6MJP - chains C and G of the 5 polymer chains in the assembly; structure by X-ray diffraction, 2.85 A resolution.

[Chain C]
Molecule: Lipopolysaccharide export system protein LptC
Source organism: Vibrio cholerae
Reference sequence: A0A085S5D1 (A0A085S5D1_VIBCL); numbering as in UniProt (aligned over 1-187)
Chain sequence (191 residues; row label = number of the first residue in the row):
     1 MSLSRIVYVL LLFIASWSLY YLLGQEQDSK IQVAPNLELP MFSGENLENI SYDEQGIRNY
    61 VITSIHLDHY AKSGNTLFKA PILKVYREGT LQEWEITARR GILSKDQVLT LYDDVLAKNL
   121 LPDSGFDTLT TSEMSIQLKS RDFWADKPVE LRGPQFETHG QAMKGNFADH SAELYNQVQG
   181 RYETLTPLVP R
Unresolved in the structure: 1, 176-191
Sequence notes: expression tag (188-191)

[Chain G]
Molecule: LPS export ABC transporter permease LptG
Source organism: Vibrio cholerae
Reference sequence: A0A0H6JG76 (A0A0H6JG76_VIBCL); numbering as in UniProt (aligned over 1-356)
Chain sequence (356 residues; row label = number of the first residue in the row):
     1 MFKILDWYIG RTIVATTALV LVTFVGLSGI IKYVEQLRKV GEGSYDLLQA LLFVVLSIPR
    61 DVEMFFPMAA LLGALIGLGA LASSSELVVM QAAGFSKLDI GLSVLKTAIP LMIIVTLLGE
   121 WGAPQAQKMA RDMRAFATSG GAIMSVRTGV WARDANDFIF IAKVENEHLY GLNLWRFDEN
   181 KKLSTVIFSE QVDYVANNEW LMKDAVLTRL VNDIEISKES LPEYRWRTSL APDKLAVVTV
   241 KPEELSLTGL SDYVHYLKAS EQDSSRYELA LWRKVTQPIS IAVMMLMALS FIFGPLRSVT
   301 MGARILSGVI AGFSFYISSE FFGPLSLVYG LPPLFGALAP SLVFLAIALG LLGRKL
Unresolved in the structure: 144-145
Residues lining bound ligands: cyclohexyl-hexyl-beta-D-maltoside (MA4): Leu296, Ser298, Val299, Ala303, Leu306, Ser307, Ile310

[Interface between chain C and chain G]
Contacting residue pairs (17):
  Leu12(C) with Leu27(G), hydrophobic; Ile30(G), hydrophobic
  Phe13(C) with Val34(G), hydrophobic
  Ser16(C) with Ile31(G); Val34(G)
  Trp17(C) with Val34(G)
  Tyr20(C) with Ile31(G); Glu35(G); Arg38(G)
  Tyr21(C) with Arg38(G)
  Gly24(C) with Arg38(G)
  Tyr52(C) with Asp213(G), hydrogen bond (side chain-backbone); Ile216(G), hydrophobic
  Gly56(C) with Ile214(G); Ile216(G)
  Arg58(C) with Asp213(G); Ile214(G)
Other interface residues (no listed pair), chain C (13 interface residues in all): Gln25, Gln55, Ile57
Other interface residues (no listed pair), chain G (10 interface residues in all): Glu215

[In short]
13 residues of chain C and 10 residues of chain G are in contact; the contacts include 1 hydrogen bond. Its
one hydrogen-bonded contact is Tyr52(C)-Asp213(G). Bound to chain G: cyclohexyl-hexyl-beta-D-maltoside.
Chain C is Lipopolysaccharide export system protein LptC and chain G is LPS export ABC transporter permease
LptG, both from Vibrio cholerae; the structure, LptB(E163Q)FGC from Vibrio cholerae, was determined by X-ray
diffraction (same publication as 6MIT).
